6FCZ - chains A and B of the 5 polymer chains in the assembly; structure by electron microscopy, 10.00 A resolution (very low resolution: no residue pairs are listed; an interface is given only as per-side residue counts).

[Chain A]
Molecule: Complement C1q subcomponent subunit A
Source organism: Homo sapiens
UniProt: P02745 (C1QA_HUMAN); residues 90-222 here correspond to UniProt positions 112-244 (UniProt number = residue number + 22)
Amino-acid sequence (133 residues; numbered 90 to 222; the number before each row is that of its first residue):
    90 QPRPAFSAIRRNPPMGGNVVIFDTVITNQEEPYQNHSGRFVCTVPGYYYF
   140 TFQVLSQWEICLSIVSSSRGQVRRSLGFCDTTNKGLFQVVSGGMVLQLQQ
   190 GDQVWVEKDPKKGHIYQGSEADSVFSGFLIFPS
Curated features (UniProtKB/Swiss-Prot):
  - binding site (Ca(2+)): Q177
  - glycosylation: N124 (N-linked (GlcNAc...) asparagine)
Disulfides: C150-C168

[Chain B]
Molecule: Complement C1q subcomponent subunit B
Source organism: Homo sapiens
UniProt: P02746 (C1QB_HUMAN); residues 92-223 here correspond to UniProt positions 119-250 (UniProt number = residue number + 27)
Amino-acid sequence (132 residues; numbered 92 to 223; the number before each row is that of its first residue):
    92 TQKIAFSATRTINVPLRRDQTIRFDHVITNMNNNYEPRSGKFTCKVPGLY
   142 YFTYHASSRGNLCVNLMRGRERAQKVVTFCDYAYNTFQVTTGGMVLKLEQ
   192 GENVFLQATDKNSLLGMEGANSIFSGFLLFPD
Curated features (UniProtKB/Swiss-Prot):
  - binding site (Ca(2+)): D172, Y173, Q179
Disulfides: C154-C171

[Chain A / chain B interface]
At this resolution (10 A) residue pairs are not listed: 28 residues of chain A and 23 of chain B lie at the interface.

[In short]
28 residues of chain A face 23 of chain B across their interface. UniProt lists Ca2+-binding residue Q177(A)
on chain A; 3 Ca2+-binding residues on chain B.
Chain A is Complement C1q subcomponent subunit A and chain B is Complement C1q subcomponent subunit B, both
from Homo sapiens; the structure, Model of gC1q-Fc complex based on 7A EM map, was determined by electron
microscopy.
